PDB entry 5ZRY | X-ray diffraction, 1.30 A resolution | chain A

Chain A:
Protein: Ankyrin repeat and SAM domain-containing protein 1A, Ephrin type-A receptor 6
Source organism: Mus musculus
Notes: EC 2.7.10.1
UniProtKB: chimeric construct of P59672, Q62413: residues 27-99 from P59672 (ANS1A_MOUSE) positions 707-779 (UniProt number = residue number + 680); residues 117-195 from Q62413 positions 957-1035 (UniProt number = residue number + 840)
Chain sequence (194 residues; numbered 2 to 195; the number before each row is that of its first residue):
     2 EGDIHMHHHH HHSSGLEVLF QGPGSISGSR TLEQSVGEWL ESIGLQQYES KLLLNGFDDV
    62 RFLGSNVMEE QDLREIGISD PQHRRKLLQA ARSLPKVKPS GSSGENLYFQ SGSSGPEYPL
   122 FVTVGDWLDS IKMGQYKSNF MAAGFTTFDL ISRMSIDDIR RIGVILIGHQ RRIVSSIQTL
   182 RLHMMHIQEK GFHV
Unresolved in the structure: 2-26
Sequence notes: expression tag (2-26); linker (100-116)
Swiss-Prot annotation at these positions:
  - motif: Phe193 to Val195 (PDZ-binding)
  - modified residue: Tyr137 (Phosphotyrosine)

Summary:
Chain A is Ankyrin repeat and SAM domain-containing protein 1A, Ephrin type-A receptor 6 (Mus musculus); the
structure, Crystal Structure of EphA6/Odin Complex, was determined by X-ray diffraction (same publication as
5ZRX and 5ZRZ).
